Entry 1FFG (X-ray diffraction, 2.10 A resolution); this record covers chains A and B.

# Chain A
Protein: Chemotaxis protein chey
Organism: Escherichia coli
UniProt: P06143 (CHEY_ECOLI); residues 2-129 here correspond to UniProt positions 1-128 (UniProt number = residue number - 1)
Chain sequence (128 residues; row label = number of the first residue in the row):
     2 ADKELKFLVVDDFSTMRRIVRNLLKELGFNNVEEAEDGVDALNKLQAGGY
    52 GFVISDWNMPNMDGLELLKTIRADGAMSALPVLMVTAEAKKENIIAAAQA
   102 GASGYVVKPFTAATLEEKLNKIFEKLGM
Ion coordination: Mn2+: D13, D57, N59

# Chain B
Protein: Chemotaxis protein chea
Organism: Escherichia coli
Notes: EC 2.7.3.-; fragment: rsidues 124-257
UniProt: P07363 (CHEA_ECOLI); residue numbers follow UniProt; this construct covers 124-257
Chain sequence (134 residues; each row starts with the number of its first residue):
   124 RQLALEAKGETPSAVTRLSVVAKSEPQDEQSRSQSPRRIILSRLKAGEVD
   174 LLEEELGHLTTLTDVVKGADSLSAILPGDIAEDDITAVLCFVIEADQITF
   224 ETVEVSPKISTPPVLKLAAEQAPTGRVEREKTTR
Not modelled in the structure: 124-158, 227-257

# How chain A and chain B interact
Contacting residue pairs (28; chain A residue first):
  A90(A) - H181(B)
  K92(A) - H181(B)
  K92(A) - L182(B)
  K92(A) - D202(B)
  K92(A) - I203(B)
  I95(A) - V211(B)  hydrophobic
  I96(A) - I203(B)  hydrophobic
  I96(A) - D207(B)
  I96(A) - V211(B)  hydrophobic
  A99(A) - A210(B)
  A99(A) - V211(B)
  A99(A) - F214(B)  hydrophobic
  Q100(A) - D206(B)
  Q100(A) - D207(B)  hydrogen bond
  A103(A) - F214(B)
  S104(A) - F214(B)
  G105(A) - F214(B)
  Y106(A) - E178(B)  hydrogen bond
  Y106(A) - H181(B)  hydrogen bond
  Y106(A) - F214(B)  hydrophobic
  K122(A) - E171(B)  salt bridge
  K122(A) - F214(B)
  K122(A) - V215(B)  hydrogen bond (side chain-backbone)
  K126(A) - C213(B)  hydrogen bond (side chain-backbone)
  K126(A) - F214(B)
  K126(A) - V215(B)
  K126(A) - I216(B)  hydrogen bond (side chain-backbone)
  K126(A) - E217(B)  salt bridge
Also at the interface, not in a pair above, chain A (14 interface residues in all): A98, E125
Also at the interface, not in a pair above, chain B (16 interface residues in all): K168

# Summary
14 residues of chain A and 16 residues of chain B are in contact, with 6 hydrogen bonds and 2 salt bridges.
Among the polar pairs are K122(A)-E171(B), K126(A)-E217(B) and Q100(A)-D207(B). The Mn2+ site is built by
D13(A), D57(A) and N59(A).
Chain A is Chemotaxis protein chey and chain B is Chemotaxis protein chea, both from Escherichia coli; the
structure, Chey-binding domain of chea in complex with chey at 2.1 A resolution, was determined by X-ray
diffraction together with 1FFS from the same study.
